Entry 6OUL (electron microscopy, 3.40 A resolution); this record covers chains J and Q of the 9 polymer chains in the assembly.

Chain J:
Name: DNA-directed RNA polymerase subunit beta'
Source organism: Escherichia coli
Notes: EC 2.7.7.6
UniProtKB: U9YPW3 (U9YPW3_ECOLX); residue numbers follow UniProt; this construct covers 2-1407
Chain sequence (1430 residues; each row starts with the number of its first residue):
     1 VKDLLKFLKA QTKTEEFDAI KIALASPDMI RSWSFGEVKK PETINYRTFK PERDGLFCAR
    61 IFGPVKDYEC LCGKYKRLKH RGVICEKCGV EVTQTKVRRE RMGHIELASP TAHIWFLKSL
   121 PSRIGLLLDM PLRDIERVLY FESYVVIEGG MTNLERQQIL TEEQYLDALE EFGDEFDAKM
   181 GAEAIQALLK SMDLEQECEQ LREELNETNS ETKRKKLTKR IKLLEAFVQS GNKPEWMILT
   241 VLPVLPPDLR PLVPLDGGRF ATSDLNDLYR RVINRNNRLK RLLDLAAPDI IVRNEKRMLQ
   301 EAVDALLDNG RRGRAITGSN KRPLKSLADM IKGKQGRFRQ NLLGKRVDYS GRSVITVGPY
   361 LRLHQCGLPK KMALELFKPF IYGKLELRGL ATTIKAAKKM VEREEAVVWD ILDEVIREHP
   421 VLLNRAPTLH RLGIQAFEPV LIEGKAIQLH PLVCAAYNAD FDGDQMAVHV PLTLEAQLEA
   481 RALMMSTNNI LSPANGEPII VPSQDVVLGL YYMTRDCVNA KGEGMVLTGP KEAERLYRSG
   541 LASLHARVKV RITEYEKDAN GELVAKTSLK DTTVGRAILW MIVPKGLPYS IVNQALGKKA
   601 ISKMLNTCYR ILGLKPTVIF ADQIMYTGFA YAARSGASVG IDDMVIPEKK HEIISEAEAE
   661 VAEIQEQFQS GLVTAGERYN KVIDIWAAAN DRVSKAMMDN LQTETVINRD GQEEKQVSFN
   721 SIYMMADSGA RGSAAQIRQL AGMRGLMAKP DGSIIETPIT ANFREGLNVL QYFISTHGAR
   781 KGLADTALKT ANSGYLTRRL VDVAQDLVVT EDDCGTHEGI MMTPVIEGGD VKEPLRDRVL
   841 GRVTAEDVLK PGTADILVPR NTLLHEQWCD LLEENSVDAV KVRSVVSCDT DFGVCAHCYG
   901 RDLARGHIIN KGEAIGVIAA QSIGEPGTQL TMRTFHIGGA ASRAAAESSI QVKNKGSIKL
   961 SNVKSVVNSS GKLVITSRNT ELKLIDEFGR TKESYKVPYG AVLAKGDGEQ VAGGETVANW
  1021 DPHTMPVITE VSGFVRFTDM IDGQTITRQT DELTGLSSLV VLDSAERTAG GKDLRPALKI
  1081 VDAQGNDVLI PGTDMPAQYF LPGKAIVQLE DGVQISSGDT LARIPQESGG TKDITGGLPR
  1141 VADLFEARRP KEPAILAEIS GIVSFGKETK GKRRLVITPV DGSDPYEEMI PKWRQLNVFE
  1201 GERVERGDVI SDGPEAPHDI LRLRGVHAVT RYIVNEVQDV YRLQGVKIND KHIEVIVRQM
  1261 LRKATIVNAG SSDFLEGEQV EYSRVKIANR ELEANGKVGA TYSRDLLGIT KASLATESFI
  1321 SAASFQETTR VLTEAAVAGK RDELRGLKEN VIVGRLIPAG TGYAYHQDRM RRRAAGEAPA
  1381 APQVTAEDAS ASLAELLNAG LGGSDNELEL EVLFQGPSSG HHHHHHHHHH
Disordered / not traced: 1-15, 932-947, 1127-1133, 1376-1430
Differences from the reference sequence: expression tag (1, 1408-1430)
Metal / ion sites: Zn2+ site 1: Cys-70, Cys-72, Cys-85, Cys-88; Mg2+ near Asp-464 (its only coordinating residue here); Zn2+ site 2: Cys-814, Cys-888, Cys-895, Cys-898
Residues lining bound ligands: chapso (1N7): Leu-255, Gly-257, Arg-259

Chain Q:
Molecule: Template strand of rpsTP2 DNA promoter
Sequence (85 nucleotides; each row starts with the number of its first residue):
    11 GCGTTCTATA TGGACAATTC AAAGGCCGAG GAATATGCCC TTTTAGCCTT CTTTTGTCAA
    71 TGGATTTGTG CAAATAAGCG CCGCC
Disordered / not traced: 11-14, 37-46, 81-95

Interface between chain J and chain Q:
Pairs across the interface - 20 pairs, chain J then chain Q:
  Arg-47(J) / DG56(Q)  sugar contact
  Ser-210(J) / DG22(Q)  sugar contact
  Ser-210(J) / DG23(Q)  hydrogen bond to the phosphate
  Glu-211(J) / DG23(Q)  hydrogen bond to the phosphate
  Arg-311(J) / DA31(Q)  salt bridge to the phosphate
  Lys-334(J) / DG34(Q)  sugar contact
  Lys-334(J) / DG35(Q)  salt bridge to the phosphate
  Arg-339(J) / DA33(Q)  salt bridge to the phosphate
  Arg-352(J) / DC36(Q)  hydrogen bond to the phosphate
  Ala-426(J) / DG35(Q)  phosphate contact
  Ala-426(J) / DC36(Q)  phosphate contact
  Ala-787(J) / DG34(Q)  hydrogen bond to the base
  Thr-790(J) / DG34(Q)  sugar contact
  Ala-791(J) / DG34(Q)  base contact
  Tyr-795(J) / DA32(Q)  phosphate contact
  Tyr-795(J) / DA33(Q)  sugar contact
  Arg-798(J) / DA33(Q)  salt bridge to the phosphate
  Gln-1326(J) / DA32(Q)  sugar contact
  Glu-1327(J) / DA31(Q)  phosphate contact
  Glu-1327(J) / DA32(Q)  phosphate contact
Interface residues without a listed pair, chain J (21 interface residues in all): Thr-212, Arg-346, Pro-427, Gly-794, Met-1189, Arg-1330
Interface residues without a listed pair, chain Q (11 interface residues in all): DA24, DC30

Overview:
21 residues of chain J face 11 of chain Q across their interface, with 4 hydrogen bonds and 4 salt bridges.
Among the polar pairs are Ala-787(J)/DG34(Q), Ser-210(J)/DG23(Q) and Glu-211(J)/DG23(Q). Bound to chain J:
chapso. Cys-70(J), Cys-72(J), Cys-85(J) and Cys-88(J) form the Zn2+ site 1.
Chain J is DNA-directed RNA polymerase subunit beta' (Escherichia coli) and chain Q is Template strand of
rpsTP2 DNA promoter; the structure, Cryo-EM structure of Escherichia coli RNAP polymerase bound to rpsTP2
promoter DNA, was determined by electron microscopy (same publication as 6N57, 6N58 and 6P1K).
